PDB entry 3EKM | X-ray diffraction, 2.30 A resolution | chains A and F of the 6 polymer chains in the assembly

[Chain A (and F)]
Name: Diaminopimelate epimerase, chloroplastic
Organism: Arabidopsis thaliana
Notes: EC 5.1.1.7; chain F of this document is another copy of the same molecule, construct and numbering; everything in this record applies to it too
UniProtKB: Q9LFG2 (DAPF_ARATH); residues 1-311 here correspond to UniProt positions 52-362 (UniProt number = residue number + 51)
Amino-acid sequence (317 residues; each row starts with the number of its first residue):
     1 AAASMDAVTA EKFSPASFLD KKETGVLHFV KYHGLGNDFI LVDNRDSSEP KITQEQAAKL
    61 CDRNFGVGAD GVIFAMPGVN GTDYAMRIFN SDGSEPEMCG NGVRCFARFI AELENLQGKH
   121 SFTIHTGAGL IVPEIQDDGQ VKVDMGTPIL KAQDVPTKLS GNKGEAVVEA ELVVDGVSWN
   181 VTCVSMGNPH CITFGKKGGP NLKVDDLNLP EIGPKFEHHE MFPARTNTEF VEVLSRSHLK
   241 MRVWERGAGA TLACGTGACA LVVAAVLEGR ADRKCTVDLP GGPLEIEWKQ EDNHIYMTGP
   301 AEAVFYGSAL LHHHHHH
Disordered / not traced: 1-24, 312-317 (chain F: 1-10, 312-317)
Sequence notes: expression tag (312-317)
Small-molecule neighbours: ZDR ((2R,6S)-2,6-diamino-2-methylheptanedioic acid): Asn-37, Phe-39, Asn-90, Pro-96, Met-98, Cys-99, Gly-100, Asn-101, Gly-102, Asn-188, Asn-227, Glu-245, Arg-246, Ala-248, Ala-253, Cys-254, Gly-255, Thr-256, Gly-257

[How chain A and chain F interact]
Contacting residue pairs (42):
  His-33(A) / Asn-64(F)
  His-33(A) / Phe-65(F)
  Gly-36(A) / Asn-64(F)
  Gly-36(A) / Phe-65(F)
  Asp-38(A) / Arg-63(F)
  Asp-38(A) / Asn-64(F)
  Arg-63(A) / Asp-38(F)
  Arg-63(A) / Arg-63(F)  hydrogen bond (backbone-side chain)
  Arg-63(A) / Asn-64(F)
  Asn-64(A) / His-33(F)
  Asn-64(A) / Gly-36(F)
  Asn-64(A) / Asp-38(F)
  Asn-64(A) / Arg-63(F)
  Asn-64(A) / Leu-252(F)
  Phe-65(A) / His-33(F)
  Phe-65(A) / Leu-35(F)
  Phe-65(A) / Gly-36(F)
  Phe-65(A) / Leu-252(F)  hydrophobic
  Phe-65(A) / Val-304(F)
  Gly-66(A) / Val-304(F)
  Val-67(A) / Phe-305(F)  hydrophobic
  Asp-138(A) / Glu-11(F)
  Leu-252(A) / Asn-64(F)
  Leu-252(A) / Phe-65(F)  hydrophobic
  Ala-303(A) / Leu-310(F)
  Val-304(A) / Phe-65(F)
  Val-304(A) / Gly-66(F)
  Val-304(A) / Ala-309(F)
  Val-304(A) / Leu-310(F)  hydrogen bond (backbone-backbone)
  Phe-305(A) / Val-67(F)  hydrophobic
  Phe-305(A) / Phe-305(F)  hydrophobic
  Phe-305(A) / Ser-308(F)
  Phe-305(A) / Ala-309(F)  hydrophobic
  Tyr-306(A) / Gly-307(F)
  Tyr-306(A) / Ser-308(F)  hydrogen bond (backbone-backbone)
  Gly-307(A) / Tyr-306(F)
  Gly-307(A) / Gly-307(F)
  Ser-308(A) / Phe-305(F)
  Ser-308(A) / Tyr-306(F)  hydrogen bond (backbone-backbone)
  Ala-309(A) / Val-304(F)
  Ala-309(A) / Phe-305(F)  hydrophobic
  Leu-310(A) / Val-304(F)  hydrogen bond (backbone-backbone)
Interface residues without a listed pair, chain A (21 interface residues in all): Phe-29, Lys-31, Leu-35
Interface residues without a listed pair, chain F (21 interface residues in all): Phe-29, Lys-31, Ala-303

[Summary]
The chain A/chain F interface involves 21 residues from each chain; the contacts include 5 hydrogen bonds.
Polar contacts include Arg-63(A)/Arg-63(F), Val-304(A)/Leu-310(F) and Tyr-306(A)/Ser-308(F). Chain A binds
compound ZDR.
Both chains are Diaminopimelate epimerase, chloroplastic (Arabidopsis thaliana). Entry 3EKM (Crystal structure
of diaminopimelate epimerase form arabidopsis thaliana in complex with irreversible inhibitor DL-AziDAP) was
determined by X-ray diffraction, deposited together with 3EJX.
